PDB entry 4QY0 | X-ray diffraction, 2.47 A resolution | chains B and D of the 6 polymer chains in the assembly

Chain B (and D):
Molecule: hemagglutinin
Source organism: Influenza A virus
Notes: chain D of this document is another copy of the same molecule, construct and numbering; everything in this record applies to it too
Sequence (174 residues; row label = number of the first residue in the row):
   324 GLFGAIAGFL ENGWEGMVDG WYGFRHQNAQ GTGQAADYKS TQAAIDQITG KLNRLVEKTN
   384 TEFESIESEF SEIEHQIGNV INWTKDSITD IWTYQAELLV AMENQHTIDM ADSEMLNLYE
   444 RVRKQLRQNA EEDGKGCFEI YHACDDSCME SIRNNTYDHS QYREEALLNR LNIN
Cystine bridges: Cys467-Cys471
Covalently attached groups: N-acetylglucosamine (NAG) linked to Asn405

Chain B / chain D interface:
Pairs across the interface (52):
  Gly324(B) with Ser436(D); Asn440(D), hydrogen bond (backbone-side chain)
  Leu325(B) with Phe326(D), hydrophobic; Met433(D), hydrophobic; Ser436(D), hydrogen bond (backbone-side chain); Asn440(D)
  Phe326(B) with Phe326(D), hydrophobic; Asn440(D)
  Gly327(B) with Asn440(D), hydrogen bond (backbone-side chain)
  Phe332(B) with Lys447(D)
  Ile400(B) with Ile400(D), hydrophobic
  Asn402(B) with Ile389(D)
  Val403(B) with Ile389(D); Ile404(D), hydrophobic
  Trp406(B) with Phe386(D); Glu387(D); Ile389(D), hydrophobic; Thr407(D); Lys408(D); Ile411(D), hydrophobic
  Thr407(B) with Thr407(D)
  Asp409(B) with Phe386(D)
  Ser410(B) with Phe386(D); Ile411(D)
  Asp413(B) with Thr384(D), hydrogen bond; Phe386(D); Trp415(D)
  Ile414(B) with Ile414(D), hydrophobic; Trp415(D); Gln418(D)
  Tyr417(B) with Trp415(D), hydrophobic; Gln418(D); Leu422(D)
  Gln418(B) with Gln418(D), hydrogen bond
  Leu421(B) with Leu422(D), hydrophobic
  Gln428(B) with His429(D)
  Tyr442(B) with Lys447(D)
  Glu454(B) with Arg450(D), salt bridge; Gln451(D); Arg486(D), salt bridge
  Glu455(B) with Arg446(D), salt bridge; Lys447(D); Arg450(D), hydrogen bond (backbone-side chain)
  Gly457(B) with Lys447(D)
  Glu462(B) with Arg450(D), salt bridge
  Tyr464(B) with Arg450(D), hydrogen bond; Arg486(D)
  Arg493(B) with Gln451(D), hydrogen bond; Arg486(D), hydrogen bond (backbone-side chain); Leu490(D)
  Leu494(B) with Leu494(D), hydrophobic
  Ile496(B) with Asn497(D)
Interface residues without a listed pair, chain B (33 interface residues in all): Gln399, Glu420, Ala424, Met425, Asp432, Asp456
Interface residues without a listed pair, chain D (34 interface residues in all): Gln370, Arg377, Glu380, Thr382, Ile396, Met425, Asp432, Glu437

Summary:
Chain B and chain D form an interface of 33 and 34 residues respectively; the contacts include 9 hydrogen
bonds and 4 salt bridges. Among the polar pairs are Glu454(B)-Arg450(D), Glu454(B)-Arg486(D) and
Glu455(B)-Arg446(D). Covalently linked N-acetylglucosamine: at Asn405(B).
Both chains are hemagglutinin (Influenza A virus). Entry 4QY0 (Structure of H10 from human-infecting H10N8)
was determined by X-ray diffraction, deposited together with 4QY1 and 4QY2.
